PDB entry 7SD0 | electron microscopy, 2.95 A resolution | chains A and B of the 3 polymer chains in the assembly

# Chain A
Protein: Leucine-rich repeat protein SHOC-2
Organism: Homo sapiens
Reference sequence: Q9UQ13 (SHOC2_HUMAN); residues 2-582 here = UniProt positions 2-582
Chain sequence (585 residues; each row starts with the number of its first residue):
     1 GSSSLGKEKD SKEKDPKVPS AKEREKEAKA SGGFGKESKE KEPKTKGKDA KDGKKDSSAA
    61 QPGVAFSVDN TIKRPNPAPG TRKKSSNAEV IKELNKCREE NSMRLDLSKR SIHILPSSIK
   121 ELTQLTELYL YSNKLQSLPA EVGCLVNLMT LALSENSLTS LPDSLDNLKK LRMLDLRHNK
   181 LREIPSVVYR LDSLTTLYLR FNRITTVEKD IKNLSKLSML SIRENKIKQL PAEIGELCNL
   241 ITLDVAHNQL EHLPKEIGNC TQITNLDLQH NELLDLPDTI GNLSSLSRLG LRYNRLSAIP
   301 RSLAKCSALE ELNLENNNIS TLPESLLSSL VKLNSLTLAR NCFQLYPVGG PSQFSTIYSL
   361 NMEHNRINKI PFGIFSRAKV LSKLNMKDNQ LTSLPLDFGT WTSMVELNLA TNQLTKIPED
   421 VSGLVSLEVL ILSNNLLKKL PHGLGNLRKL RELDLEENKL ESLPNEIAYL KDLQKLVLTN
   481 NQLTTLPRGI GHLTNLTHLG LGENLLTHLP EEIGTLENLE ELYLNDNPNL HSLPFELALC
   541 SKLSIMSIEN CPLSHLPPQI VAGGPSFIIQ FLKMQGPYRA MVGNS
Not modelled in the structure: 1-62, 68-85, 580-585
Sequence notes: expression tag (1, 583-585)
Swiss-Prot annotation at these positions:
  - motif: Gly63 to Phe66 (RVxF motif)
  - natural variant: Ser2 (S2G: In NSLH1), Met173 (M173I: In NSLH1)
  - mutagenesis: Val64 (V64A/G: Impairs SMP complex formation), Phe66 (F66A/V: Impairs SMP complex formation), Lys109 (K109E: Impairs SMP complex formation), Tyr129 (Y129A: Abolishes SMP complex formation; when associated with A-131), Tyr131 (Y131A: Abolishes SMP complex formation; when associated with A-129; Y131E: Impairs SMP complex formation), Lys134 (K134E: Impairs SMP complex formation; when associated with E-180 and E-226), Glu155 (E155A: Impairs SMP complex formation), Asp175 (D175N: Abolishes SMP complex formation), Arg177 (R177A: Abolishes SMP complex formation), Lys180 (K180E: Impairs SMP complex formation; when associated with E-134 and E-226), Arg223 (R223A/F: Impairs SMP complex formation), Lys226 (K226E: Impairs SMP complex formation; when associated with E-134 and E-180), 4 further mutagenesis entries in UniProt
Reported in the primary citation:
  - disease-associated variants - D175N, E457K: decreased binding to complex association
  - disease-associated variants - M173I, Q269H/H270Y: increased binding to complex association

# Chain B
Protein: Ras-related protein M-Ras
Organism: Homo sapiens
Notes: EC 3.6.5.2
Reference sequence: O14807 (RASM_HUMAN); residues 1-208 here = UniProt positions 1-208
Chain sequence (210 residues; each row starts with the number of its first residue; numbers below 1 keep their minus sign (Gly-1 is residue -1)):
    -1 GSMATSAVPS DNLPTYKLVV VGDGGVGKSA LTIQFFQKIF VPDYDPTIED SYLKHTEIDN
    59 QWAILDVLDT AGQEEFSAMR EQYMRTGDGF LIVYSVTDKA SFEHVDRFHQ LILRVKDRES
   119 FPMILVANKV DLMHLRKITR EQGKEMATKH NIPYIETSAK DPPLNVDKAF HDLVRVIRQQ
   179 IPEKSQKKKK KTKWRGDRAT GTHKLQCVIL
Not modelled in the structure: -1 to 4, 179-208
Sequence notes: expression tag (-1 to 0)
Swiss-Prot annotation at these positions:
  - motif: Tyr42 to Tyr50 (Effector region)
  - binding site (GTP): Asp21, Gly22, Gly23, Val24, Gly25, Lys26, Ser27, Ala28, Phe38, Val39, Pro40, Tyr42, Pro44, Thr45, Gly70, Asn126, Lys127, Asp129, Ser156, Ala157 and 1 more in UniProt
  - binding site (Mg(2+)): Ser27, Thr45, Asp67
  - modified residue: Cys205 (Cysteine methyl ester)
  - lipidation: Cys205 (S-geranylgeranyl cysteine)
  - natural variant: Gly23 (G23V: In NS11), Thr68 (T68I: In NS11), Gln71 (Q71R: In NS11)
  - mutagenesis: Gly22 (G22V: Promotes GTP binding), Asp41 (D41A: Impairs SMP complex formation), His53 (H53A: Impairs SMP complex formation), Gln71 (Q71L: Promotes SMP complex formation. Promotes GTP binding), Phe74 (F74A/Y: Impairs SMP complex formation), Met131 to Leu133 (Impairs SMP complex formation when mutated to corresponding residues in HRAS; Impairs SMP complex formation when mutated to corresponding residues in KRAS), His132 (H132A: Impairs SMP complex formation)
Bound ions: Mg2+: Ser27, Thr45 (together with GMP-PCP)
Small-molecule neighbours: GMP-PCP (GCP; phosphomethylphosphonic acid guanylate ester): Asp21, Gly22, Gly23, Val24, Gly25, Lys26, Ser27, Ala28, Phe38, Val39, Pro40, Asp41, Tyr42, Asp43, Pro44, Thr45, Asp67, Thr68, Ala69, Gln71, Asn126, Lys127, Asp129, Leu130, Ser156, Ala157, Lys158

# Interface between chain A and chain B
Pairs across the interface (22; chain A residue first):
  Arg104(A) with Arg83(B)
  Asp106(A) with Gln80(B)
  Tyr129(A) with Met77(B), hydrophobic; Gln80(B)
  Tyr131(A) with Gln80(B); Tyr81(B)
  Ala152(A) with Met77(B), hydrophobic
  Glu155(A) with Glu47(B)
  Met173(A) with Met77(B), hydrophobic
  Arg177(A) with Ile46(B); Glu47(B), salt bridge; Tyr81(B)
  Arg200(A) with Ile46(B)
  Met219(A) with Phe74(B), hydrophobic
  Arg223(A) with Asp43(B), salt bridge
  Asn265(A) with Phe74(B)
  Arg288(A) with Tyr42(B); Pro44(B); Gln71(B), hydrogen bond
  Glu311(A) with Tyr42(B)
  Lys383(A) with Lys158(B)
  Val405(A) with His132(B)
Interface residues without a listed pair, chain A (24 interface residues in all): Lys109, Thr150, Tyr198, Thr242, Gln269, Arg292, Glu310, Tyr358
Interface residues without a listed pair, chain B (18 interface residues in all): Asp41, Ser49, Glu73, Thr84, Leu130
Interface features reported in the paper:
  - specific contacts: Arg104(A)-Arg83(B) (pi stacking), Arg177(A)-Glu47(B) (hydrogen bond), Arg288(A)-Gln71(B) (hydrogen bond)
  - interface residues, chain B: Gln71(B)

# In short
24 residues of chain A and 18 residues of chain B are in contact; the contacts include 1 hydrogen bond and 2
salt bridges. Polar pairs include Arg177(A)-Glu47(B), Arg223(A)-Asp43(B) and Arg288(A)-Gln71(B). The paper
describes pi stacking between Arg104(A) and Arg83(B); hydrogen bonds between Arg177(A) and Glu47(B) and
Arg288(A) and Gln71(B). The paper reports that D175N and E457K of chain A reduce binding to complex
association; the interface residue Gln71(B); 4 substitutions were tested in all.
Here chain A is Leucine-rich repeat protein SHOC-2 and chain B is Ras-related protein M-Ras, both from Homo
sapiens. Entry 7SD0 (Cryo-EM structure of the SHOC2:PP1C:MRAS complex) was determined by electron microscopy,
deposited together with 7SD1.
